PDB entry 4BHU | X-ray diffraction, 1.91 A resolution | chains D and I of the 10 polymer chains in the assembly

== Chain D ==
Name: Uncharacterized protein yuab
Source organism: Bacillus subtilis SUBSP. subtilis
Reference sequence: P71014 (YUAB_BACSU); residue numbers follow UniProt; this construct covers 48-172
Sequence (130 residues; numbered 43 to 172; the number before each row is that of its first residue):
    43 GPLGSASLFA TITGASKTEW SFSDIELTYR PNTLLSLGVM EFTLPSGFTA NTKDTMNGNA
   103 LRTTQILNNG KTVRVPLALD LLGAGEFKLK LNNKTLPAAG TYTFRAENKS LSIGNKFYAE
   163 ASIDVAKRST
Not modelled in the structure: 172
Sequence notes: expression tag (43-47); engineered mutation Mse98 (Leu in P71014)
Modified positions: Lys59, Lys130, Lys158 (n-dimethyl-lysine; MLY); Mse82, Mse98 (selenomethionine; parent Met)

== Chain I ==
Name: Uncharacterized protein yuab
Source organism: Bacillus subtilis SUBSP. subtilis
Reference sequence: P71014 (YUAB_BACSU); residue numbers follow UniProt; this construct covers 48-172
Sequence (130 residues; numbered 43 to 172; the number before each row is that of its first residue):
    43 GPLGSASLFA TITGASKTEW SFSDIELTYR PDTLLSLGVM EFTLPSGFTA NTKDTMNGNA
   103 LRTTQILNNG KTVRVPLALD LLGAGEFKLK LNNKTLPAAG TYTFRAENKS LSIGNKFYAE
   163 ASIDVAKRST
Not modelled in the structure: 43-46, 155-159, 171-172
Sequence notes: expression tag (43-47); conflict Asp74 (Asn in P71014); engineered mutation Mse98 (Leu in P71014)
Modified positions: Lys59, Lys130 (n-dimethyl-lysine; MLY); Mse82, Mse98 (selenomethionine; parent Met); Lys158 (N-dimethyl-lysine; MLY)

== How chain D and chain I interact ==
Pairs across the interface (8):
  Leu79(D) - Leu79(I)
  Gly80(D) - Leu79(I)
  Thr106(D) - Thr75(I)
  Arg116(D) - Ser154(I)
  Pro118(D) - Ser78(I)
  Leu119(D) - Leu77(I)
  Leu119(D) - Leu79(I)  hydrophobic
  Leu153(D) - Leu79(I)  hydrophobic
Interface residues without a listed pair, chain I (7 interface residues in all): Leu121, Leu124

== In short ==
Chain D and chain I each contribute 7 residues to their interface.
Chain D is Uncharacterized protein yuab and chain I is Uncharacterized protein yuab, both from Bacillus
subtilis SUBSP. subtilis; the structure, Crystal structure of BslA - A bacterial hydrophobin, was determined
by X-ray diffraction.
